PDB entry 6NLA | X-ray diffraction, 1.34 A resolution | chain A

== Chain A ==
Name: Immunoglobulin G-binding protein G
Reference sequence: P19909 (SPG2_STRSG); residues 2-56 here correspond to UniProt positions 303-357 (UniProt number = residue number + 301)
Sequence (56 residues; numbered 1 to 56; the number before each row is that of its first residue):
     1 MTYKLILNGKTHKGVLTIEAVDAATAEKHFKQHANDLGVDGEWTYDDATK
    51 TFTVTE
Construct notes: initiating methionine (1); engineered mutation His12 (Leu313 in P19909), Val15 (Glu316 in P19909), Leu16 (Thr317 in P19909), Ile18 (Thr319 in P19909), His29 (Val330 in P19909), His33 (Tyr334 in P19909), Leu37 (Asn338 in P19909)
Ion coordination: Zn2+ site 1: Met1, Glu19, Glu27; Zn2+ site 2: His12, His29, His33; Na+: Tyr45, Asp47

== Overview ==
The Zn2+ site 1 is built by Met1, Glu19 and Glu27. His12, His29 and His33 coordinate Zn2+ site 2.
Chain A is Immunoglobulin G-binding protein G; the structure, Crystal structure of de novo designed
metal-controlled dimer of B1 immunoglobulin-binding domain of Streptococcal Protein G ..., was determined by
X-ray diffraction (same publication as 6NL6, 6NL7, 6NL8, 6NL9 and 6NLB).
